PDB entry 2V28 | X-ray diffraction, 1.95 A resolution | chains A and B

[Chain A (and B)]
Molecule: Phenylalanine-4-hydroxylase
From: Colwellia psychrerythraea 34H
Notes: EC 1.14.16.1; chain B of this document is another copy of the same molecule, construct and numbering; everything in this record applies to it too
UniProtKB: Q47XN7 (Q47XN7_COLP3); residue numbers follow UniProt; this construct covers 1-267
Sequence (267 residues; each row starts with the number of its first residue):
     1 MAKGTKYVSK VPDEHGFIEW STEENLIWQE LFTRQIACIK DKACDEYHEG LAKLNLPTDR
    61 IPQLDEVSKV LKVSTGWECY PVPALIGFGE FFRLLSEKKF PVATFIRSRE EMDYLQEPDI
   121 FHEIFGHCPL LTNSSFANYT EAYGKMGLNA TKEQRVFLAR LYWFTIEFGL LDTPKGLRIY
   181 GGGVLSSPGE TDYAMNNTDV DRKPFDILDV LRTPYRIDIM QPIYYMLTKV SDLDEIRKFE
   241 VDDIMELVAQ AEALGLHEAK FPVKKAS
Not modelled in the structure: 1-3 (chain B: 1-6)

[How chain A and chain B interact]
Residue-residue contacts (39; chain A residue first):
  Asp-113(A) with Glu-258(B); Phe-261(B); Lys-264(B), salt bridge
  Tyr-114(A) with Lys-264(B); Lys-265(B)
  Ser-187(A) with Phe-261(B)
  Gly-189(A) with Phe-261(B)
  Glu-190(A) with Phe-261(B); Lys-265(B), salt bridge
  Asn-197(A) with Asp-199(B), hydrogen bond
  Thr-198(A) with Thr-198(B), hydrogen bond; Asp-199(B), hydrogen bond (backbone-side chain)
  Asp-199(A) with Asn-197(B), hydrogen bond; Thr-198(B), hydrogen bond (side chain-backbone)
  Ile-217(A) with Lys-265(B)
  Asp-218(A) with Lys-265(B); Ala-266(B); Ser-267(B)
  Ile-219(A) with Lys-265(B), hydrogen bond (backbone-side chain)
  Met-220(A) with Phe-261(B), hydrophobic; Pro-262(B), hydrophobic; Lys-265(B)
  Glu-258(A) with Asp-113(B)
  Phe-261(A) with Asp-113(B); Ser-187(B); Gly-189(B); Glu-190(B); Met-220(B), hydrophobic
  Pro-262(A) with Met-220(B), hydrophobic
  Lys-264(A) with Asp-113(B), salt bridge; Tyr-114(B)
  Lys-265(A) with Tyr-114(B); Glu-190(B), salt bridge; Ile-217(B); Asp-218(B); Ile-219(B), hydrogen bond (side chain-backbone); Met-220(B)
  Ala-266(A) with Asp-218(B)
  Ser-267(A) with Asp-218(B), hydrogen bond (backbone-side chain)
Also at the interface, not in a pair above, chain A (21 interface residues in all): Asn-196, Gln-221
Also at the interface, not in a pair above, chain B (21 interface residues in all): Asn-196, Gln-221

[Overview]
The chain A/chain B interface involves 21 residues from each chain, with 8 hydrogen bonds and 4 salt bridges.
Polar contacts include Asp-113(A)/Lys-264(B), Glu-190(A)/Lys-265(B) and Asn-197(A)/Asp-199(B).
Chain A and chain B are both Phenylalanine-4-hydroxylase (Colwellia psychrerythraea 34H); the structure, Apo
structure of the cold active phenylalanine hydroxylase from Colwellia psychrerythraea 34H, was determined by
X-ray diffraction, deposited together with 2V27.
